PDB entry 1L97 | X-ray diffraction, 2.00 A resolution | chain A

Chain A:
Protein: T4 lysozyme
Source organism: Enterobacteria phage T4
Notes: EC 3.2.1.17
UniProtKB: P00720 (LYS_BPT4); residue numbers follow UniProt; this construct covers 1-164
Sequence (164 residues; numbered 1 to 164; the number before each row is that of its first residue):
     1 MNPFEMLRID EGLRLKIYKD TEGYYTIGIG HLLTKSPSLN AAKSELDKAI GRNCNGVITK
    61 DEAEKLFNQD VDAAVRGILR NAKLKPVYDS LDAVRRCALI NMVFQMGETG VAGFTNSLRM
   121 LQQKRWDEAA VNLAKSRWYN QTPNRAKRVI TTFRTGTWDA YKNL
Construct notes: conflict P3 (Ile in P00720)
Curated features (UniProtKB/Swiss-Prot):
  - active site (Proton donor/acceptor): E11, D20
  - binding site (substrate): L32, F104, S117, N132
  - mutagenesis: E11 (E11A/F/H/M/N: Complete loss of enzymatic activity; E11N: Loss of 84% of enzymatic activity; E11Q: Complete loss of activity), D20 (D20A/N/S/T: Complete loss of enzymatic activity; D20C: Nearly no effet on specific enzymatic activity; D20E/Q: Loss of 99% of enzymatic activity), T26 (T26E: Complete loss of activity at neutral pH; covalently bound substrate; T26H: Facilitates transglycosylation more effectively than hydrolysis; covalently bound substrate), G30 (G30A: Almost complete loss of enzymatic activity; G30F: Almost complete loss of enzymatic activity. The enzyme is destabilized by 1.5 kcal/mol), S117 (S117F: 10-fold decrease in enzymatic activity; S117I: 500-fold decrease in enzymatic activity; S117V: 50-fold decrease in enzymatic activity), N132 (N132I: 5-fold decrease in enzymatic activity; N132M/F: 2-fold decrease in enzymatic activity)

Summary:
UniProt lists active-site residues E11 and D20, 4 substrate-binding residues and 6 mutagenesis sites.
Chain A is T4 lysozyme (Enterobacteria phage T4); the structure, Structure of a hinge-bending bacteriophage T4
lysozyme mutant, ILE3-> pro, was determined by X-ray diffraction, deposited together with 1L96.
